PDB entry 9EM1 | X-ray diffraction, 1.50 A resolution | chain A

[Chain A]
Molecule: Chronophin
From: Homo sapiens
Notes: EC 3.1.3.16, 3.1.3.74
UniProtKB: Q96GD0 (PLPP_HUMAN); residue numbers follow UniProt; this construct covers 1-296
Chain sequence (296 residues; each row starts with the number of its first residue):
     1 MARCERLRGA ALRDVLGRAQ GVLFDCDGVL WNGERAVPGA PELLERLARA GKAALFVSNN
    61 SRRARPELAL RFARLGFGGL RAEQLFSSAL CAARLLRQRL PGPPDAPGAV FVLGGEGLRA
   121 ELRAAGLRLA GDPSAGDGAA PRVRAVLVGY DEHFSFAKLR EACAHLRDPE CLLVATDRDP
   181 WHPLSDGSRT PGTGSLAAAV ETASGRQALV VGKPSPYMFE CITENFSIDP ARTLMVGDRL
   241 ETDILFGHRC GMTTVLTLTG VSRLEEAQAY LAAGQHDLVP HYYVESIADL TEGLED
Disordered / not traced: 295-296
Disulfide bonds: Cys91-Cys221
Ion coordination: Mg2+: Asp25, Asp27, Asp238 (together with phosphate ion)
Small-molecule neighbours: 7,8-bis(oxidanyl)-2-phenyl-chromen-4-one (UK9): Asp27, Asn59, Asn60, Ser61, Arg62, Tyr150, Glu152, His182, Pro183, Leu184, Thr190
Swiss-Prot annotation at these positions:
  - active site: Asp25 (Nucleophile), Asp27 (Proton donor)
  - binding site (Mg(2+)): Asp25, Asp27, Asp238
  - binding site (substrate): Ser58 to Asn60, His182, Lys213
  - mutagenesis: Asp25 (D25N: Abolishes protein phosphatase activity)
From the paper describing this entry:
  - binding site for 7,8-bis(oxidanyl)-2-phenyl-chromen-4-one: Asp27, Asn60, Ser61, Arg62, Tyr150, Glu152, His182, Pro183, Leu184

[Summary]
Ligands of chain A: 7,8-bis(oxidanyl)-2-phenyl-chromen-4-one. Asp25, Asp27 and Asp238 coordinate Mg2+. From
UniProt: active-site residues Asp25 and Asp27, 3 Mg2+-binding residues, 5 substrate-binding residues and one
mutagenesis site. The paper reports a binding site for 7,8-bis(oxidanyl)-2-phenyl-chromen-4-one at Asp27,
Asn60 and Ser61 among others.
Chain A is Chronophin (Homo sapiens); the structure, Human pyridoxal phosphatase in complex with
7,8-dihydroxyflavone and phosphate, was determined by X-ray diffraction together with 8QFW and 8S8A from the
same study.
